PDB entry 7AO7 | X-ray diffraction, 2.55 A resolution | chain A

== Chain A ==
Molecule: Cytochrome P450
Organism: Polaromonas sp
UniProtKB: Q11ZY2 (Q11ZY2_POLSJ); numbering as in UniProt (aligned over 1-418)
Amino-acid sequence (418 residues; row label = number of the first residue in the row):
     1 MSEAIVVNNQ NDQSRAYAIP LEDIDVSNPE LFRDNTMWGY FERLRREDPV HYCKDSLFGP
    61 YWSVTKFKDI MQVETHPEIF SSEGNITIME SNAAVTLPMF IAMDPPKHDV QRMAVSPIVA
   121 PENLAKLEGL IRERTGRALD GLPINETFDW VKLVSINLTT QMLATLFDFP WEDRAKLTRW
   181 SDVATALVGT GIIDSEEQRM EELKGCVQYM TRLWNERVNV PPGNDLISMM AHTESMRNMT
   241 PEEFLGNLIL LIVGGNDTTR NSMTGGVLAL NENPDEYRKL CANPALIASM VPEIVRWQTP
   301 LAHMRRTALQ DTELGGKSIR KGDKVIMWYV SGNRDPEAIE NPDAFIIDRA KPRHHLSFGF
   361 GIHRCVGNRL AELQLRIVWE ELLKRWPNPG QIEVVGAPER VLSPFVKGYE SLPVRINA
Disordered / not traced: 1-17
Metal / ion sites: heme Fe: Cys-365 (together with octan-1-ol)
Small-molecule neighbours:
  - heme (HEM): Glu-74, Phe-100, Ile-101, His-108, Arg-112, Leu-166, Leu-250, Leu-251, Gly-254, Gly-255, Thr-258, Thr-259, Ser-262, Val-295, Pro-300, Leu-301, Met-304, Arg-306, Met-327, Tyr-329, Ser-357, Phe-358, Gly-359, Phe-360, Ile-362, His-363, Arg-364, Cys-365, Val-366, Gly-367, Ala-371
  - octan-1-ol (OC9): Ile-86, Val-95, Met-99, Ile-101, Ile-249, Leu-250, Val-253, Gly-254, Thr-258, Leu-301, Met-304, Phe-405

== Summary ==
Ligands of chain A: heme and octan-1-ol.
Chain A is Cytochrome P450 (Polaromonas sp); the structure, Structure of CYP153A from Polaromonas sp. in
complex with octan-1-ol, was determined by X-ray diffraction (same publication as 7ANT).
